Entry 6V1A (X-ray diffraction, 2.29 A resolution); this record covers chains B and E of the 5 polymer chains in the assembly.

# Chain B
Molecule: HLA class II histocompatibility antigen, DRB1-4 beta chain
From: Homo sapiens
Reference sequence: P13760 (2B14_HUMAN); residues 1-190 here correspond to UniProt positions 30-219 (UniProt number = residue number + 29)
Chain sequence (198 residues; numbered 1 to 198; the number before each row is that of its first residue):
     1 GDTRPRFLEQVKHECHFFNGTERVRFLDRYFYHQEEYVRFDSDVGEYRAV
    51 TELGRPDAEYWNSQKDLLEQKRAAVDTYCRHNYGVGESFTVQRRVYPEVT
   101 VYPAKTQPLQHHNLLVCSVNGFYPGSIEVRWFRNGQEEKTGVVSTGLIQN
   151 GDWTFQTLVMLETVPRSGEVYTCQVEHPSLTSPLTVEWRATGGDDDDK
Not modelled in the structure: 1, 107-115, 164-168, 189-198
Disulfides: C15-C79, C117-C173
Covalently attached groups: N-acetylglucosamine (NAG) linked to N19
Differences from the reference sequence: expression tag (191-198)

# Chain E
Molecule: M134 TCR beta chain
From: Mus musculus
Chain sequence (242 residues; numbered 3 to 257; 13 numbers in that range are skipped by the numbering (no residue carries them; nothing is unmodelled there); the number before each row is that of its first residue):
     3 AVFQTPNYHVTQVGNEVSFNCKQTLGHDT
    39 MYWYKQDSKKLLKIMFSYNNKQL
    66 IVNETVP
    74 RRFSPQSS
    83 DKAHLNLRIKSVEPEDSAVYLCASSLDWASQNTLYFGAGTRLSVLEDLNK
   133 VFPPEVAVFEPSEAEISHTQKATLVCLATGFFPDHVELSWWVNGKEVHSG
   183 VCTDPQPLKEQPALNDSRYALSSRLRVSATFWQNPRNHFRCQVQFYGLSE
   233 NDEWTQDRAKPVTQIVSAEAWGRAD
Disulfides: C23-C104, C158-C223

# How chain B and chain E interact
Contacting residue pairs (16; chain B residue first):
  Y60(B) with G28(E), hydrogen bond (side chain-backbone); K84(E), hydrogen bond
  Q64(B) with L27(E); G28(E), hydrogen bond (side chain-backbone); D30(E); L108(E)
  K65(B) with L27(E), hydrogen bond (backbone-backbone); H29(E), hydrogen bond (backbone-side chain); L108(E); Y117(E), hydrogen bond
  D66(B) with L108(E); Y117(E), hydrogen bond
  L67(B) with L108(E), hydrophobic
  Q70(B) with L108(E); D109(E), hydrogen bond; N114(E), hydrogen bond
Interface residues without a listed pair, chain E (11 interface residues in all): A111, T115

# Summary
6 residues of chain B and 11 residues of chain E are in contact, with 9 hydrogen bonds. Polar pairs include
Y60(B)-G28(E), Y60(B)-K84(E) and Q64(B)-G28(E). Covalently linked N-acetylglucosamine: at N19(B).
Chain B is HLA class II histocompatibility antigen, DRB1-4 beta chain (Homo sapiens) and chain E is M134 TCR
beta chain (Mus musculus); the structure, immune receptor complex, was determined by X-ray diffraction,
deposited together with 6V0Y, 6V13, 6V15, 6V18 and 6V19.
